PDB entry 1U38 | solution NMR | chains A and B

== Chain A ==
Molecule: amyloid beta A4 precursor protein-binding, family A, member 1
Organism: Homo sapiens
Notes: fragment: PDZ1 domain
Reference sequence: Q02410 (APBA1_HUMAN); residues 19-105 here correspond to UniProt positions 655-741 (UniProt number = residue number + 636)
Chain sequence (89 residues; numbered 17 to 105; the number before each row is that of its first residue):
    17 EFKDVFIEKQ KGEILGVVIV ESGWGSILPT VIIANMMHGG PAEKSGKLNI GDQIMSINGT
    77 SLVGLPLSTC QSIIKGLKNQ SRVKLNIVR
Sequence notes: cloning artifact (17-18)

== Chain B ==
Molecule: PVYI
Chain sequence (4 residues; each row starts with the number of its first residue; numbers below 1 keep their minus sign (Pro-3 is residue -3)):
    -3 PVYI
What the authors report for this chain:
  - mutagenesis - V-2E: unchanged binding to amyloid beta A4 precursor protein-binding, family A, member 1 (chain A)
  - mutagenesis - Y-1E: increased binding to both target proteins
  - mutagenesis - Y-1E: abolished binding to amyloid beta A4 precursor protein-binding, family A, member 1 (chain A)

== Chain A / chain B interface ==
Residue-residue contacts - 14 pairs, chain A then chain B:
  Ile30(A) - Tyr-1(B)
  Ile30(A) - Ile0(B)
  Leu31(A) - Ile0(B)
  Gly32(A) - Tyr-1(B)
  Gly32(A) - Ile0(B)
  Val33(A) - Tyr-1(B)
  Val33(A) - Ile0(B)
  Val34(A) - Pro-3(B)
  Val34(A) - Tyr-1(B)
  Asn51(A) - Tyr-1(B)
  Met52(A) - Tyr-1(B)
  Met53(A) - Tyr-1(B)
  Gln87(A) - Ile0(B)
  Ile90(A) - Ile0(B)
Interface residues without a listed pair, chain A (11 interface residues in all): Lys91
Interface residues without a listed pair, chain B (4 interface residues in all): Val-2
From the paper, about this interface:
  - pairs named by the authors: Ile30(A)-Tyr-1(B) (hydrophobic contact), Leu31(A)-Ile0(B) (hydrophobic contact), Val33(A)-Ile0(B) (hydrophobic contact), Val34(A)-Tyr-1(B) (hydrophobic contact), Met53(A)-Tyr-1(B) (hydrophobic contact), Ile90(A)-Ile0(B) (hydrophobic contact)

== In short ==
11 residues of chain A face 4 of chain B across their interface. The authors report hydrophobic contacts
between Ile30(A) and Tyr-1(B), Leu31(A) and Ile0(B) and Val33(A) and Ile0(B) among others. The paper reports
that Y-1E of chain B increases binding to both target proteins; Y-1E of chain B abolishes binding to amyloid
beta A4 precursor protein-binding, family A, member 1 (chain A).
Here chain A is amyloid beta A4 precursor protein-binding, family A, member 1 (Homo sapiens) and chain B is
PVYI. Entry 1U38 (Auto-inhibition Mechanism of X11s/Mints Family Scaffold Proteins Revealed by the Closed
Conformation of the Tandem PDZ ...) was determined by solution NMR.
